PDB entry 6WNQ | electron microscopy, 3.40 A resolution | chains C and Y of the 22 polymer chains in the assembly

Chain C:
Name: ATP synthase subunit alpha
Source organism: Escherichia coli
Notes: EC 7.1.2.2
Reference sequence: A0A073FQ32 (A0A073FQ32_ECOLX); residues 1-513 here = UniProt positions 1-513
Amino-acid sequence (513 residues; numbered 1 to 513; the number before each row is that of its first residue):
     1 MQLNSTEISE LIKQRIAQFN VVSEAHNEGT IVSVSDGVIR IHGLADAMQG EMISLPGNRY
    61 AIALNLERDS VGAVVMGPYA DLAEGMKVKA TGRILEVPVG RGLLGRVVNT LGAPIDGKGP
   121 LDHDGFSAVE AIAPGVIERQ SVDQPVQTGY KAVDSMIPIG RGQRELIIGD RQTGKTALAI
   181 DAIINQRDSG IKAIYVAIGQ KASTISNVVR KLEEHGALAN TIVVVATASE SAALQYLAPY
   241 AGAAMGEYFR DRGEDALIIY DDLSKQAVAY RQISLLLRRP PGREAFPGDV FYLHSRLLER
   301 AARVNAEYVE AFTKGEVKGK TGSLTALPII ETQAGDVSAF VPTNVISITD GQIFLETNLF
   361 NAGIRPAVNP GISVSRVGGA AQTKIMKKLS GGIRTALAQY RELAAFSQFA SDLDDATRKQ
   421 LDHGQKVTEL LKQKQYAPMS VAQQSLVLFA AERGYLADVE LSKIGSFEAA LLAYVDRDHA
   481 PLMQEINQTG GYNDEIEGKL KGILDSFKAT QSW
Unresolved in the structure: 1
Sequence notes: conflict A47 (Cys in A0A073FQ32), A90 (Cys in A0A073FQ32), A193 (Cys in A0A073FQ32), A243 (Cys in A0A073FQ32)
Bound ions: Mg2+: T176 (together with ATP)
Residues lining bound ligands:
  - ADP (adenosine-5'-diphosphate): S375, R376, V377, G378
  - ATP (adenosine-5'-triphosphate): Y150, R171, Q172, T173, G174, K175, T176, A177, F360, R365, P366, Q433, K434, Q435

Chain Y:
Name: ATP synthase subunit b
Source organism: Escherichia coli
Reference sequence: D6IFY0 (D6IFY0_ECOLX); numbering as in UniProt (aligned over 1-156)
Amino-acid sequence (156 residues; row label = number of the first residue in the row):
     1 MNLNATILGQ AIAFVLFVLF AMKYVWPPLM AAIEKRQKEI ADGLASAERA HKDLDLAKAS
    61 ATDQLKKAKA EAQVIIEQAN KRRSQILDEA KAEAEQERTK IVAQAQAEIE AERKRAREEL
   121 RKQVAILAVA GAEKIIERSV DEAANSDIVD KLVAEL
Sequence notes: conflict A21 (Cys in D6IFY0)

How chain C and chain Y interact:
Pairs across the interface (19):
  Q2(C) - A116(Y)
  Q2(C) - R117(Y)
  Q2(C) - L120(Y)
  E7(C) - R117(Y)  salt bridge
  I8(C) - R117(Y)
  I8(C) - R121(Y)
  I12(C) - R121(Y)
  I12(C) - V124(Y)  hydrophobic
  S23(C) - E155(Y)
  G117(C) - R115(Y)
  K118(C) - A111(Y)
  E213(C) - K100(Y)
  E213(C) - Q104(Y)
  Y474(C) - R82(Y)
  R477(C) - R82(Y)
  R477(C) - Q85(Y)  hydrogen bond
  D478(C) - R82(Y)  salt bridge
  Q511(C) - Q78(Y)  hydrogen bond
  Q511(C) - R82(Y)  hydrogen bond
Also at the interface, not in a pair above, chain C (16 interface residues in all): N4, L11, R15, P120
Also at the interface, not in a pair above, chain Y (16 interface residues in all): K114, E118, A125

Overview:
Chain C and chain Y each contribute 16 residues to their interface, with 3 hydrogen bonds and 2 salt bridges.
Among the polar pairs are E7(C)-R117(Y), D478(C)-R82(Y) and R477(C)-Q85(Y). Chain C binds ATP and ADP.
Chain C is ATP synthase subunit alpha and chain Y is ATP synthase subunit b, both from Escherichia coli; the
structure, E. coli ATP Synthase State 2a, was determined by electron microscopy, deposited together with 6OQR,
6OQS, 6OQT, 6OQU, 6OQV, 6OQW and 3 further entries.
